Entry 8ON3 (X-ray diffraction, 1.74 A resolution); this record covers chain X.

[Chain X]
Molecule: Carbon monoxide dehydrogenase 2
From: Carboxydothermus hydrogenoformans Z-2901
Notes: EC 1.2.7.4
UniProtKB: Q9F8A8 (COOS2_CARHZ); residue numbers follow UniProt; this construct covers 1-636
Sequence (636 residues; each row starts with the number of its first residue):
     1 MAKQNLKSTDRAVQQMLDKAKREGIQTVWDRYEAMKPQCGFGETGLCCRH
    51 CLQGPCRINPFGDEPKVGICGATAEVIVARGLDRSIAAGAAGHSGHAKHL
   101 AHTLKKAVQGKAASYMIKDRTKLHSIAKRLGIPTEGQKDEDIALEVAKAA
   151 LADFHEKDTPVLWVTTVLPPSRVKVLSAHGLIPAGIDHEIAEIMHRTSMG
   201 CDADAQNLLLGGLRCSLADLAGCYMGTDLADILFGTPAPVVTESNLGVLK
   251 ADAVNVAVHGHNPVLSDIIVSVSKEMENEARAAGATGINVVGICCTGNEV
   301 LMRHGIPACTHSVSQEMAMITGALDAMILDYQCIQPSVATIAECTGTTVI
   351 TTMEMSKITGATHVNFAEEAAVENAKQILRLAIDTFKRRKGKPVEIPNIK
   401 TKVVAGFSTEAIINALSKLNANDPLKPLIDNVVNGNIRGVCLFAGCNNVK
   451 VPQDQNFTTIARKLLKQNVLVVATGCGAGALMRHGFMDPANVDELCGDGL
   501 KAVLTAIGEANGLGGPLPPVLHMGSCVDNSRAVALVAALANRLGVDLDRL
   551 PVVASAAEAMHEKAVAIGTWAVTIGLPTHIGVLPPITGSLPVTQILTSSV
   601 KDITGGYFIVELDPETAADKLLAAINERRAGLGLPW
Disordered / not traced: 1-3
Modified positions: Cys-294 (S-hydroxycysteine; CSO)
Bound ions: 2Fe-2S cluster Fe: Cys-39, Cys-47; 4Fe-4S cluster Fe: Cys-48, Cys-51, Cys-56, Cys-70; Fe2+: His-261, Cys-295; Fe ion near Cys-294 (its only coordinating residue here); Fe-S cluster Fe: Cys-333, Cys-446, Cys-476, Cys-526
Ligand contacts:
  - Fe-S cluster: His-261, Cys-294, Cys-295, Ser-312, Cys-333, Gly-445, Cys-446, Gly-475, Cys-476, Cys-526, Met-560, His-561, Lys-563
  - 2Fe-2S cluster (FES): Cys-39, Phe-41, Gly-42, Cys-47, Arg-49, Pro-55
  - 4Fe-4S cluster (SF4): Cys-48, Arg-49, His-50, Cys-51, Gln-53, Gly-54, Cys-56, Gly-68, Ile-69, Cys-70, Ala-72, Ile-77, Arg-80, Met-199
  - Fe-S cluster (VV2): His-261, Cys-294, Cys-295, Ser-312, Cys-333, Gly-445, Cys-446, Gly-475, Cys-476, Cys-526, Met-560, His-561, Lys-563

[Overview]
Ligands of chain X: 4Fe-4S cluster, 2Fe-2S cluster and Fe-S cluster. Cys-39 and Cys-47 coordinate a 2Fe-2S
cluster Fe ion. Cys-48, Cys-51, Cys-56 and Cys-70 coordinate a 4Fe-4S cluster Fe ion.
Chain X is Carbon monoxide dehydrogenase 2 (Carboxydothermus hydrogenoformans Z-2901); the structure,
NI,FE-CODH -320mV + CN state : 24 h Dioxygen Exposure, was determined by X-ray diffraction together with 8OMX,
8OMY, 8ON0, 8ON1 and 8ON2 from the same study.
